Entry 5K9Q (X-ray diffraction, 2.50 A resolution); this record covers chains A and D of the 12 polymer chains in the assembly.

Chain A:
Molecule: Hemagglutinin HA1
Organism: Influenza A virus
UniProt: Q91MA7 (HEMA_I68A4); residues 8-327 here correspond to UniProt positions 24-343 (UniProt number = residue number + 16)
Amino-acid sequence (320 residues; numbered 8 to 327; the number before each row is that of its first residue):
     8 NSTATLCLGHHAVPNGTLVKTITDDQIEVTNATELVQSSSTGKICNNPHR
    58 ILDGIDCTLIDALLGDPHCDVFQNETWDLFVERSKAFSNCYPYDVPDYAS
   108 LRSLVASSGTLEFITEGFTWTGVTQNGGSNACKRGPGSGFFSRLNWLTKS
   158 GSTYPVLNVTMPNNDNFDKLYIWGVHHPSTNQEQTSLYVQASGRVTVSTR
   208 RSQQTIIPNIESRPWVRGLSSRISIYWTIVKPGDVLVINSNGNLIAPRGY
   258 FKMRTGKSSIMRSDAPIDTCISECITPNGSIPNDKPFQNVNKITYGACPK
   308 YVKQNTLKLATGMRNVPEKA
Disulfide bonds: Cys-52/Cys-277, Cys-64/Cys-76, Cys-97/Cys-139, Cys-281/Cys-305
Covalent attachments: N-acetylglucosamine (NAG) linked to Asn-22, Asn-38, Asn-81, Asn-165, Asn-285
Sequence notes: conflict Glu-218 (Gly234 in Q91MA7), Ala-327 (Gln343 in Q91MA7)
Swiss-Prot annotation at these positions:
  - glycosylation (N-linked (GlcNAc...) asparagine): Asn-8, Asn-22, Asn-38, Asn-81, Asn-165, Asn-285

Chain D:
Molecule: Hemagglutinin HA2
Organism: Influenza A virus (strain A/Hong Kong/1/1968 H3N2)
UniProt: Q91MA7 (HEMA_I68A4); residues 3-172 here correspond to UniProt positions 348-517 (UniProt number = residue number + 345)
Amino-acid sequence (170 residues; each row starts with the number of its first residue):
     3 FGAIAGFIENGWEGMIDGWYGFRHQNSEGTGQAADLKSTQAAIDQINGKL
    53 NRVIEKTNEKFHQIEKEFSEVEGRIQDLEKYVEDTKIDLWSYNAELLVAL
   103 ENQHTIDLTDSEMNKLFEKTRRQLRENAEDMGNGCFKIYHKCDNACIESI
   153 RNGTYDHDVYRDEALNNRFQ
Not modelled in the structure: 172
Disulfide bonds: Cys-144/Cys-148
Covalent attachments: N-acetylglucosamine (NAG) linked to Asn-154
Swiss-Prot annotation at these positions:
  - glycosylation: Asn-154 (N-linked (GlcNAc...) asparagine)

Chain A / chain D interface:
Pairs across the interface (9; chain A residue first):
  Ser-107(A) / Glu-74(D)
  Ser-107(A) / Gly-75(D)
  Ser-107(A) / Arg-76(D)  hydrogen bond (side chain-backbone)
  Ser-110(A) / Asp-79(D)  hydrogen bond
  Leu-111(A) / Val-73(D)  hydrophobic
  Arg-208(A) / Glu-72(D)
  Ile-236(A) / Val-73(D)  hydrophobic
  Lys-238(A) / Ser-71(D)  hydrogen bond (side chain-backbone)
  Lys-238(A) / Glu-72(D)
Interface residues without a listed pair, chain A (7 interface residues in all): Ala-106

Summary:
Chain A and chain D each contribute 7 residues to their interface, with 3 hydrogen bonds. Among the polar
pairs are Ser-107(A)/Arg-76(D), Ser-110(A)/Asp-79(D) and Lys-238(A)/Ser-71(D). Covalently linked
N-acetylglucosamine: at Asn-22(A), Asn-38(A), Asn-81(A), Asn-165(A) and Asn-285(A). N-acetylglucosamine is
covalently linked to Asn-154(D).
Chain A is Hemagglutinin HA1 (Influenza A virus) and chain D is Hemagglutinin HA2 (Influenza A virus (strain
A/Hong Kong/1/1968 H3N2)); the structure, Crystal structure of multidonor HV1-18-class broadly neutralizing
Influenza A antibody 16.a.26 in complex with A/Hong Kong/1-4-MA21-1/1968 ..., was determined by X-ray
diffraction together with 5K9O from the same study.
